6RUO - chains A and I of the 20 polymer chains in the assembly; structure by electron microscopy, 3.50 A resolution.

[Chain A]
Name: DNA-directed RNA polymerase I subunit RPA190
Source organism: Saccharomyces cerevisiae
Notes: EC 2.7.7.6
Reference sequence: P10964 (RPA1_YEAST); residues 1-1664 here = UniProt positions 1-1664
Chain sequence (1664 residues; numbered 1 to 1664; the number before each row is that of its first residue):
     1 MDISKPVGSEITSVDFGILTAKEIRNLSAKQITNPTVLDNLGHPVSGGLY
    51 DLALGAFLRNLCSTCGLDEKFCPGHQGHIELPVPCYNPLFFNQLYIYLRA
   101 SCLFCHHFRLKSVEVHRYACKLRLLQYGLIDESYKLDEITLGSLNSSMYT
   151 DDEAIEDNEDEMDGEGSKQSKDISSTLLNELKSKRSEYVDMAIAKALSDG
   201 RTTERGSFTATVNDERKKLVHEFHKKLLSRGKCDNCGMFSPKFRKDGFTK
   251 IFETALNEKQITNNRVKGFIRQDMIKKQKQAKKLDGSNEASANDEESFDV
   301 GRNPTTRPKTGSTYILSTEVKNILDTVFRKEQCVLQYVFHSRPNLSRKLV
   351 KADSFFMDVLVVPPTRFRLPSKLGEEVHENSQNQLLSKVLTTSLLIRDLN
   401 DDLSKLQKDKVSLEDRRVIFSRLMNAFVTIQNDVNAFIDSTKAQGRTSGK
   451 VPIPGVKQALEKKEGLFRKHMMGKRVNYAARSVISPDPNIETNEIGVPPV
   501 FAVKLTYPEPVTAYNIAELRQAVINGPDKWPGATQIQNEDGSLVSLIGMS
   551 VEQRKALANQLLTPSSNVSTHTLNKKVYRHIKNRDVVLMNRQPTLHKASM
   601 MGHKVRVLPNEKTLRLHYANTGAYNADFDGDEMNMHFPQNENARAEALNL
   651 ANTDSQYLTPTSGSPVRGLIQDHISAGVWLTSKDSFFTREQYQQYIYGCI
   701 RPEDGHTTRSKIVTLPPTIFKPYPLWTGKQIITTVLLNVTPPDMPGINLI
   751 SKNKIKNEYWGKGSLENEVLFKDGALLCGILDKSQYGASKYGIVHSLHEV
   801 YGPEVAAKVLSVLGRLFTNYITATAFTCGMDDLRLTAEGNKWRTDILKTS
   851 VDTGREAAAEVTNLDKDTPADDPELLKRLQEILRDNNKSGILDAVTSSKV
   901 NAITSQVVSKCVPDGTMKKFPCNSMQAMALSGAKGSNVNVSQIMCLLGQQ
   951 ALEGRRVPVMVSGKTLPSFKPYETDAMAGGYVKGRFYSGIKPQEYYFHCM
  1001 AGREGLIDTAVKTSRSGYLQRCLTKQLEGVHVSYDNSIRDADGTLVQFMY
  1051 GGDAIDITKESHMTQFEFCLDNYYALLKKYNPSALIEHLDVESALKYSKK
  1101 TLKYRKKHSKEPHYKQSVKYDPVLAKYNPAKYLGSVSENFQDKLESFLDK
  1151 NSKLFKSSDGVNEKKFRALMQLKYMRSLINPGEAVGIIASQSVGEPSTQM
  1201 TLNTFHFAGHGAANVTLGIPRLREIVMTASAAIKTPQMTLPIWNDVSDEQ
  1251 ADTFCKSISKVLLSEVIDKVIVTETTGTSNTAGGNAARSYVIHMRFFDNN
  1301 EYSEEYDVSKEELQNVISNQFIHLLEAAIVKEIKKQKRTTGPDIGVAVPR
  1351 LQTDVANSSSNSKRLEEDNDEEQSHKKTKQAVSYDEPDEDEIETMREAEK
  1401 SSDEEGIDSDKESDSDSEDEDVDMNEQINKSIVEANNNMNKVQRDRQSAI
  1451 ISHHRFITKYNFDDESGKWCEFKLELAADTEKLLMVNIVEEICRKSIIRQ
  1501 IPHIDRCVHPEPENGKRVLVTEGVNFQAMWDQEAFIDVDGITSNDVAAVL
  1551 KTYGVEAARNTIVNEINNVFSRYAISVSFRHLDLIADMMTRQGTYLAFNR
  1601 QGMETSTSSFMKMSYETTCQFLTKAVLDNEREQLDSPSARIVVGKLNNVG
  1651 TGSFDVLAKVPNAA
Disordered / not traced: 1-2, 142-171, 271-308, 407-416, 1154-1159, 1206-1213, 1277-1286, 1339-1432, 1664
Swiss-Prot annotation at these positions:
  - region: Pro992 to Glu1004 (Bridging helix)
  - binding site (Zn(2+)): Cys62, Cys65, Cys72, His75, Cys102, Cys105, Cys233, Cys236
  - binding site (Mg(2+)): Asp627, Asp629, Asp631
  - modified residue (Phosphoserine): Ser889, Ser1636
Metal / ion sites: Zn2+ site 1: Cys62, Cys65, His75; Zn2+ site 2: Cys105, Cys233, Cys236

[Chain I]
Name: DNA-directed RNA polymerase I subunit RPA12
Source organism: Saccharomyces cerevisiae
Reference sequence: P32529 (RPA12_YEAST); residue numbers follow UniProt; this construct covers 1-125
Chain sequence (125 residues; numbered 1 to 125; the number before each row is that of its first residue):
     1 MSVVGSLIFCLDCGDLLENPNAVLGSNVECSQCKAIYPKSQFSNLKVVTT
    51 TADDAFPSSLRAKKSVVKTSLKKNELKDGATIKEKCPQCGNEEMNYHTLQ
   101 LRSADEGATVFYTCTSCGYKFRTNN
Disordered / not traced: 1
Swiss-Prot annotation at these positions:
  - zinc finger: Cys10 to Cys33 (C4-type), Ile82 to Arg122 (TFIIS-type)
  - binding site (Zn(2+)): Cys10, Cys13, Cys30, Cys33, Cys86, Cys89, Cys114, Cys117
Metal / ion sites: Zn2+ site 1: Cys13, Cys30; Zn2+ site 2: Cys86, Cys89, Cys117

[Chain A / chain I interface]
Residue-residue contacts - 94 pairs, chain A then chain I:
  Asp627(A) with Asp105(I)
  Asn753(A) with Lys85(I)
  Lys754(A) with Glu84(I), salt bridge; Phe121(I)
  Lys756(A) with Glu92(I), salt bridge
  Tyr759(A) with Lys83(I)
  Asn767(A) with Lys85(I)
  Val861(A) with Lys68(I), hydrogen bond (backbone-backbone)
  Thr862(A) with Val66(I); Val67(I)
  Asn863(A) with Val66(I), hydrogen bond (side chain-backbone); Val67(I); Lys68(I)
  Arg878(A) with Val66(I), hydrogen bond (side chain-backbone); Val67(I)
  Glu881(A) with Ser65(I), hydrogen bond; Val66(I)
  Lys888(A) with Ser65(I); Val67(I); Thr69(I)
  Ile891(A) with Leu71(I), hydrophobic
  Ser898(A) with Gly79(I)
  Asn901(A) with Asp78(I), hydrogen bond; Gly79(I); Ala80(I)
  Ser905(A) with Gly79(I), hydrogen bond (side chain-backbone); Thr81(I)
  Val908(A) with Ile82(I), hydrophobic
  Val912(A) with Lys83(I)
  Gly935(A) with Asn125(I), hydrogen bond (backbone-backbone)
  Ser936(A) with Val110(I); Thr123(I)
  Asn937(A) with Ile82(I)
  Val938(A) with Thr98(I); Val110(I), hydrophobic
  Asn939(A) with Ala108(I)
  Gly1005(A) with Gln100(I); Arg102(I)
  Asp1008(A) with Gln100(I); Leu101(I)
  Thr1009(A) with Leu101(I), hydrogen bond (side chain-backbone); Arg102(I), hydrogen bond (side chain-backbone); Ser103(I)
  Lys1012(A) with Arg102(I)
  Gln1199(A) with Arg122(I)
  Leu1202(A) with Leu99(I), hydrophobic; Leu101(I), hydrophobic; Phe111(I), hydrophobic
  Asn1203(A) with Leu99(I)
  Thr1204(A) with His97(I)
  Phe1205(A) with His97(I); Phe111(I), hydrophobic
  Ser1264(A) with Phe56(I)
  Glu1265(A) with Ser58(I)
  Ile1267(A) with Arg61(I), hydrogen bond (backbone-side chain)
  Asp1268(A) with Arg61(I), salt bridge
  Lys1269(A) with Thr50(I)
  Val1270(A) with Thr49(I); Thr50(I); Thr51(I), hydrogen bond (backbone-backbone)
  Ile1271(A) with Val48(I), hydrophobic; Thr49(I); Thr50(I)
  Val1272(A) with Val48(I); Thr49(I), hydrogen bond (backbone-side chain)
  Thr1273(A) with Val47(I)
  Glu1274(A) with Leu45(I); Lys46(I); Val47(I)
  Thr1275(A) with Asn44(I); Leu45(I)
  Thr1276(A) with Asn21(I); Ser43(I); Asn44(I)
  Phe1297(A) with Leu60(I), hydrophobic; Lys64(I)
  Glu1301(A) with Lys64(I), salt bridge
  Tyr1302(A) with Leu60(I), hydrophobic
  Tyr1306(A) with Ser58(I); Ser59(I), hydrogen bond; Leu60(I)
  Val1486(A) with Thr49(I); Thr51(I)
  Glu1490(A) with Thr51(I), hydrogen bond; Ala55(I); Phe56(I)
  Cys1493(A) with Phe56(I), hydrophobic
  Arg1494(A) with Ala55(I), hydrogen bond (side chain-backbone)
  His1509(A) with Lys73(I), hydrogen bond
  Pro1510(A) with Lys73(I)
  Glu1511(A) with Lys73(I); Asn74(I)
  Arg1572(A) with Lys120(I)
  Ala1574(A) with Lys120(I)
Other interface residues (no listed pair), chain A (73 interface residues in all): Glu860, Ile882, Ala894, Val895, Ala902, Thr904, Pro913, Lys934, Leu1006, Thr1198, Arg1288, Ala1478, Thr1480, Pro1512, Ser1571, Tyr1573
Other interface residues (no listed pair), chain I (57 interface residues in all): Asn19, Ala22, Ala52, Pro57, Leu76, Lys77, Tyr96

[Summary]
73 residues of chain A and 57 residues of chain I are in contact, with 16 hydrogen bonds and 4 salt bridges.
Polar pairs include Lys754(A)-Glu84(I), Lys756(A)-Glu92(I) and Asp1268(A)-Arg61(I).
Chain A is DNA-directed RNA polymerase I subunit RPA190 and chain I is DNA-directed RNA polymerase I subunit
RPA12, both from Saccharomyces cerevisiae; the structure, RNA Polymerase I Open Complex conformation 1, was
determined by electron microscopy together with 6RQH, 6RQL, 6RQT, 6RRD, 6RUI and 6RWE from the same study.
